PDB entry 4HU7 | X-ray diffraction, 1.40 A resolution | chain A

== Chain A ==
Name: Thioredoxin-1
From: Escherichia coli
UniProtKB: P0AA25 (THIO_ECOLI); residues 1-108 here correspond to UniProt positions 2-109 (UniProt number = residue number + 1)
Sequence (108 residues; each row starts with the number of its first residue):
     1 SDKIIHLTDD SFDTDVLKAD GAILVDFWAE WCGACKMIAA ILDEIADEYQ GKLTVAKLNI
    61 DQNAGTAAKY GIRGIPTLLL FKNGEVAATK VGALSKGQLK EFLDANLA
Unresolved in the structure: 108
Sequence notes: engineered mutation A34 (Pro35 in P0AA25), A40 (Pro41 in P0AA25), A64 (Pro65 in P0AA25), A68 (Pro69 in P0AA25)
Swiss-Prot annotation at these positions:
  - active site (Nucleophile): C32, C35
  - site: D26 (Deprotonates C-terminal active site Cys), G33 (Contributes to redox potential value)
  - modified residue: K69 (N6-acetyllysine)
Disulfides: C32-C35
Metal / ion sites: Cu ion: S1, D2

== Overview ==
S1 and D2 form the Cu ion site. UniProt lists active-site residues C32 and C35.
Chain A is Thioredoxin-1 (Escherichia coli); the structure, E. coli thioredoxin variant with Pro76 as single
proline residue, was determined by X-ray diffraction, deposited together with 4HU9 and 4HUA.
